PDB entry 4HFK | X-ray diffraction, 2.10 A resolution | chains B and D of the 4 polymer chains in the assembly

Chain B (and D):
Molecule: Putative uncharacterized protein
Organism: Enterobacter cloacae
Notes: chain D of this document is another copy of the same molecule, construct and numbering; everything in this record applies to it too
Reference sequence: D5C6F7 (D5C6F7_ENTCC); residues 19-117 here = UniProt positions 19-117
Sequence (105 residues; row label = number of the first residue in the row):
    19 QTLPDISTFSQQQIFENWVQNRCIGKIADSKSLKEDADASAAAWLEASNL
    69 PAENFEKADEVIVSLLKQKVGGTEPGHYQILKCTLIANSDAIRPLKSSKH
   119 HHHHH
Unresolved in the structure: 117-123 (chain D: 19, 117-123)
Sequence notes: expression tag (118-123)
From the paper describing this entry:
  - self-association interface (contacts with another copy of this molecule); pairs are residue here / residue on that copy: Gln-38/Gln-38 (hydrogen bond), Asp-47/Ser-50 (water-mediated contact), Ser-48/Asp-47 (hydrogen bond), Asp-54/Tyr-96 (hydrogen bond), Asp-54/Gln-97 (hydrogen bond), Asp-54/Ile-98 (hydrogen bond), Asp-54/Leu-99, Asp-54/His-95 (water-mediated contact), Asn-106/Gln-31 (water-mediated contact)
  - mutagenesis - Q86DEL/K87DEL/G89DEL/G90DEL/T91DEL: unchanged binding to Putative cytoplasmic protein
  - mutagenesis - Q86DEL/K87DEL/G89DEL/G90DEL/T91DEL: abolished growth with Putative cytoplasmic protein

How chain B and chain D interact:
Pairs across the interface - 60 pairs, chain B then chain D:
  Gln-19(B) / Leu-83(D)
  Gln-19(B) / Gln-86(D)  hydrogen bond (backbone-side chain)
  Gln-19(B) / Ala-109(D)
  Leu-21(B) / Ile-104(D)  hydrophobic
  Pro-22(B) / Leu-103(D)
  Pro-22(B) / Asn-106(D)
  Pro-22(B) / Ser-107(D)
  Phe-27(B) / Leu-103(D)  hydrophobic
  Phe-27(B) / Asn-106(D)
  Asn-35(B) / Thr-102(D)
  Gln-38(B) / Gln-38(D)  hydrogen bond
  Asn-39(B) / Ile-98(D)
  Ile-42(B) / Ile-42(D)  hydrophobic
  Ile-45(B) / Leu-51(D)  hydrophobic
  Asp-47(B) / Ser-48(D)  hydrogen bond
  Asp-47(B) / Ser-50(D)
  Asp-47(B) / Leu-51(D)
  Ser-48(B) / Asp-47(D)  hydrogen bond
  Ser-50(B) / Asp-47(D)
  Leu-51(B) / Ala-46(D)  hydrophobic
  Leu-51(B) / Asp-47(D)
  Leu-51(B) / Leu-51(D)  hydrophobic
  Leu-51(B) / Ile-98(D)  hydrophobic
  Asp-54(B) / Tyr-96(D)
  Asp-54(B) / Gln-97(D)  hydrogen bond (side chain-backbone)
  Asp-54(B) / Ile-98(D)  hydrogen bond (side chain-backbone)
  Ala-55(B) / Ile-98(D)  hydrophobic
  Ala-57(B) / Glu-92(D)
  Ala-57(B) / Tyr-96(D)
  Ser-58(B) / Tyr-96(D)
  Ser-58(B) / Ile-98(D)
  Ser-58(B) / Leu-99(D)  hydrogen bond (side chain-backbone)
  Ala-61(B) / Leu-99(D)  hydrophobic
  Trp-62(B) / Leu-99(D)  hydrophobic
  Trp-62(B) / Thr-102(D)
  Gln-86(B) / Leu-21(D)
  Glu-92(B) / Ala-57(D)
  His-95(B) / Asp-54(D)
  Tyr-96(B) / Asp-54(D)  hydrogen bond (backbone-side chain)
  Tyr-96(B) / Ala-57(D)
  Tyr-96(B) / Ser-58(D)
  Gln-97(B) / Asp-54(D)  hydrogen bond (backbone-side chain)
  Ile-98(B) / Asn-39(D)
  Ile-98(B) / Asp-54(D)  hydrogen bond (backbone-side chain)
  Ile-98(B) / Ala-55(D)  hydrophobic
  Ile-98(B) / Ser-58(D)
  Leu-99(B) / Ile-24(D)  hydrophobic
  Leu-99(B) / Ser-58(D)  hydrogen bond (backbone-side chain)
  Leu-99(B) / Ala-61(D)  hydrophobic
  Leu-99(B) / Trp-62(D)  hydrophobic
  Lys-100(B) / Leu-21(D)
  Thr-102(B) / Phe-27(D)
  Thr-102(B) / Asn-35(D)
  Thr-102(B) / Trp-62(D)
  Leu-103(B) / Pro-22(D)
  Leu-103(B) / Phe-27(D)  hydrophobic
  Ile-104(B) / Leu-21(D)  hydrophobic
  Asn-106(B) / Pro-22(D)
  Asn-106(B) / Phe-27(D)
  Ser-107(B) / Pro-22(D)
Other interface residues (no listed pair), chain B (37 interface residues in all): Thr-20, Ile-24, Ala-46, Leu-83, Val-88
Other interface residues (no listed pair), chain D (38 interface residues in all): Thr-20, Ile-45, Val-88, His-95, Lys-100, Asp-108

Overview:
The interface between chain B and chain D involves 37 residues on one side and 38 on the other, with 11
hydrogen bonds. Among the polar pairs are Gln-19(B)/Gln-86(D), Gln-38(B)/Gln-38(D) and Asp-47(B)/Ser-48(D).
From the paper: Q86DEL/K87DEL/G89DEL/G90DEL/T91DEL of chain B abolish growth with Putative cytoplasmic
protein; a self-association interface involving Gln-38(B), Asp-47(B) and Ser-48(B) among others.
Chain B and chain D are both Putative uncharacterized protein (Enterobacter cloacae); the structure, Crystal
structure of the type VI effector-immunity complex Tae4-Tai4 from Enterobacter cloacae, was determined by
X-ray diffraction together with 4HFF and 4HFL from the same study.
